Entry 2RDR (X-ray diffraction, 1.70 A resolution); this record covers chain A.

== Chain A ==
Name: 1-deoxypentalenic acid 11-beta hydroxylase; Fe(II)/alpha-ketoglutarate dependent hydroxylase
Organism: Streptomyces avermitilis
Reference sequence: Q82IZ1 (Q82IZ1_STRAW); residue numbers follow UniProt; this construct covers 1-285
Amino-acid sequence (288 residues; row label = number of the first residue in the row; numbers below 1 keep their minus sign (Gly-2 is residue -2)):
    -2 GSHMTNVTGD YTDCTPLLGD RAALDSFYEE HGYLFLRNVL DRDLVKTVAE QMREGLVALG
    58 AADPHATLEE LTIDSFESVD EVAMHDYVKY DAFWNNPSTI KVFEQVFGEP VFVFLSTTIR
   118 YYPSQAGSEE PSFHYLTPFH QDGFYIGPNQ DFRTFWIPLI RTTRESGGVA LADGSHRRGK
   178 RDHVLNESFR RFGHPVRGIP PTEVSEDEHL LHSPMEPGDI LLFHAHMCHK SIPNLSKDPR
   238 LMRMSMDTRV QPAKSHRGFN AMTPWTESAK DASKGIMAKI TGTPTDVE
Disordered / not traced: -2 to 2, 267-285
Construct notes: expression tag (-2 to 0)
Ion coordination: Fe ion: His137, Asp139, His226 (together with N-oxalylglycine)
Ligand contacts: N-oxalylglycine (OGA): Arg117, Tyr119, Thr134, His137, Asp139, Thr151, Trp153, Gly165, Val166, Phe220, His226, Ser228, Arg240, Asp244, Arg246
Curated features (UniProtKB/Swiss-Prot):
  - binding site (substrate): Arg117, Arg188
  - binding site (2-oxoglutarate): His137 to Asp139, Trp153, Ser228, Arg240
  - binding site (Fe cation): His137, Asp139, His226
  - mutagenesis: Arg117 (R117Q: Abolishes 1-deoxypentalenic acid 11-beta-hydroxylase activity), Arg188 (R188Q: Strong reduction of 1-deoxypentalenic acid 11-beta-hydroxylase activity)
From the paper describing this entry:
  - mutagenesis - R117Q (>4700-fold): abolished catalytic activity
  - mutagenesis - R188Q: decreased catalytic activity

== In short ==
Ligands of chain A: N-oxalylglycine. His137, Asp139 and His226 coordinate a Fe ion ion. UniProt lists
substrate-binding residues Arg117 and Arg188, 6 residues binding 2-oxoglutarate, 3 Fe cation-binding residues
and 2 mutagenesis sites. From the paper: R117Q abolishes catalytic activity; R188Q reduces catalytic activity.
Chain A is 1-deoxypentalenic acid 11-beta hydroxylase; Fe(II)/alpha-ketoglutarate dependent hydroxylase
(Streptomyces avermitilis); the structure, Crystal Structure of PtlH with Fe/oxalylglycine bound, was
determined by X-ray diffraction (same publication as 2RDN, 2RDQ and 2RDS).
